Entry 6P52 (X-ray diffraction, 1.83 A resolution); this record covers chain A.

== Chain A ==
Protein: peptidoglycan D, D-transpeptidase PenA
Organism: Neisseria gonorrhoeae
Notes: EC 3.4.16.4
Reference sequence: P08149 (PBP2_NEIGO); aligned to UniProt positions 237-574 over residues 237-574
Amino-acid sequence (329 residues; each row starts with the number of its first residue; note: 14 numbers in that range are skipped by the numbering (no residue carries them; nothing is unmodelled there)):
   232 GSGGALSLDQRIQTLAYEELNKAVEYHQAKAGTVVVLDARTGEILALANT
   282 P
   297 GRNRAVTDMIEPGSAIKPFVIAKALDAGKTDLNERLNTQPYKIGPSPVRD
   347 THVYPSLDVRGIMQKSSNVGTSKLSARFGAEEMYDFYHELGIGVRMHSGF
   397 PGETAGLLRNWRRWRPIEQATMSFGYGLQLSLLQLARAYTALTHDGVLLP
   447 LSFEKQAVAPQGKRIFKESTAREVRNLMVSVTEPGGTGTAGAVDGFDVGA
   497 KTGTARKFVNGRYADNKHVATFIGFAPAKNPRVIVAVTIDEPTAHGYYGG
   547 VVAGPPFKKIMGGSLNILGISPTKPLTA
Disordered / not traced: 232-236, 503-513
Differences from the reference sequence: expression tag (232-236); conflict Gly297 (Ala283 in P08149)
Swiss-Prot annotation at these positions:
  - active site: Ser310 (Acyl-ester intermediate)

== Summary ==
Curated annotation (UniProt) lists active-site residue Ser310.
Chain A is peptidoglycan D, D-transpeptidase PenA (Neisseria gonorrhoeae); the structure, Crystal structure of
transpeptidase domain of PBP2 from Neisseria gonorrhoeae with a bound phosphate at the ..., was determined by
X-ray diffraction (same publication as 6P53, 6P54, 6P55 and 6P56).
